PDB entry 6XET | X-ray diffraction, 2.60 A resolution | chains C and E of the 5 polymer chains in the assembly

# Chain C
Protein: Tubulin alpha-1B chain
Organism: Sus scrofa
Reference sequence: Q2XVP4 (TBA1B_PIG); numbering as in UniProt (aligned over 1-438)
Sequence (438 residues; row label = number of the first residue in the row):
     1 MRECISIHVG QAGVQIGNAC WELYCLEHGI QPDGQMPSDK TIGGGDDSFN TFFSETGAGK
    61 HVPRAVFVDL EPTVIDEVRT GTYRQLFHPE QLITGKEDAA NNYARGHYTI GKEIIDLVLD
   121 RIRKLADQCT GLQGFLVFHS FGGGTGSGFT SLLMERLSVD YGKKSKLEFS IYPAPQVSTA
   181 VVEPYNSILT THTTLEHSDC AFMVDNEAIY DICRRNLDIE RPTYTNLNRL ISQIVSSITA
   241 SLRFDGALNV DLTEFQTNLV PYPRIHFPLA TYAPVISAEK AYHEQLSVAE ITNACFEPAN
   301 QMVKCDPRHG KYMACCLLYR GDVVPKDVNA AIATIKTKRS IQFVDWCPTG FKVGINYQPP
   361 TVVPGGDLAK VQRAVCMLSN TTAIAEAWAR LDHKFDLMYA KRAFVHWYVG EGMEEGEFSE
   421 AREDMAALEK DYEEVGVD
Unresolved in the structure: 38-45, 282-283
UniProt features mapped onto this chain:
  - motif: Met1 to Cys4 (MREC motif)
  - active site: Glu254
  - binding site (GTP): Gly10, Gln11, Ala12, Gln15, Glu71, Ala99, Ser140, Gly143, Gly144, Thr145, Gly146, Thr179, Glu183, Asn206, Tyr224, Asn228, Leu252
  - binding site (Mg(2+)): Glu71
  - modified residue: Lys40 (N6,N6,N6-trimethyllysine), Ser48 (Phosphoserine), Ser232 (Phosphoserine), Tyr282 (3'-nitrotyrosine), Arg339 (Omega-N-methylarginine)
  - cross-link (Glycyl lysine isopeptide (Lys-Gly)): Lys326 (interchain with G-Cter in ubiquitin), Lys370 (interchain with G-Cter in ubiquitin)
Residues lining bound ligands:
  - GTP (guanosine-5'-triphosphate): Gly10, Gln11, Ala12, Gln15, Ile16, Asp69, Asp98, Ala99, Ala100, Asn101, Asn102, Ser140, Gly142, Gly143, Gly144, Thr145, Gly146, Ile171, Pro173, Val177, Ser178, Thr179, Glu183, Asn206, Tyr224, Leu227, Asn228, Ile231
  - TU2 ([3-fluoro-6-(3-hydroxy-4-methylphenyl)pyridin-2-yl](3,4,5-trimethoxyphenyl)methanone): Asn101, Thr179, Ala180, Val181
Reported in the primary citation:
  - binding site for TU2: Asn101, Thr179, Ala180, Val181

# Chain E
Protein: Stathmin-4
Organism: Rattus norvegicus
Reference sequence: P63043 (STMN4_RAT); residues 5-145 here correspond to UniProt positions 49-189 (UniProt number = residue number + 44)
Sequence (143 residues; each row starts with the number of its first residue):
     3 MADMEVIELN KATSGQSWEV ILKPPSFDGV PEFNASLPRR RDPSLEEIQK KLEAAEERRK
    63 YQEAELLKHL AEKREHEREV IQKAIEENNN FIKMAKEKLA QKMESNKENR EAHLAAMLER
   123 LQEKDKHAEE VRKNKELKEE ASR
Unresolved in the structure: 3-5, 35-44, 141-145
Differences from the reference sequence: initiating methionine (3); expression tag (4); engineered mutation Ala14 (Cys58 in P63043), Trp20 (Phe64 in P63043)
UniProt features mapped onto this chain:
  - modified residue: Ser46 (Phosphoserine)

# Chain C / chain E interface
Residue-residue contacts - 34 pairs, chain C then chain E:
  His107(C) - Lys104(E)
  Tyr108(C) - Lys104(E)
  Tyr108(C) - Met105(E)  hydrophobic
  Tyr108(C) - Asn108(E)
  Thr109(C) - Arg112(E)  hydrogen bond
  Lys112(C) - Met105(E)
  Leu152(C) - Leu101(E)  hydrophobic
  Glu155(C) - Leu101(E)
  Glu155(C) - Lys104(E)  salt bridge
  Arg156(C) - Leu101(E)
  Ser158(C) - Phe93(E)
  Ser158(C) - Ile94(E)
  Val159(C) - Ile94(E)
  Val159(C) - Ala97(E)
  Val159(C) - Lys98(E)
  Gly162(C) - Asn90(E)
  Gly162(C) - Phe93(E)
  Gly162(C) - Ile94(E)
  Lys163(C) - Glu89(E)  salt bridge
  Lys163(C) - Asn90(E)  hydrogen bond (backbone-side chain)
  Lys163(C) - Phe93(E)
  Thr193(C) - Lys104(E)
  Val409(C) - His115(E)  hydrogen bond (backbone-side chain)
  Gly410(C) - Arg112(E)
  Gly410(C) - His115(E)
  Glu411(C) - Asn108(E)  hydrogen bond (backbone-side chain)
  Glu411(C) - Arg112(E)  salt bridge
  Gly412(C) - Asn108(E)
  Gly412(C) - Asn111(E)  hydrogen bond (backbone-side chain)
  Gly412(C) - Arg112(E)
  Met413(C) - Asn108(E)
  Glu414(C) - Ser107(E)
  Glu414(C) - Asn111(E)
  Glu417(C) - Lys104(E)  salt bridge
Interface residues without a listed pair, chain C (21 interface residues in all): Glu196, His197
Interface residues without a listed pair, chain E (15 interface residues in all): Lys100

# Overview
21 residues of chain C face 15 of chain E across their interface; the contacts include 5 hydrogen bonds and 4
salt bridges. Among the polar pairs are Glu155(C)-Lys104(E), Lys163(C)-Glu89(E) and Glu411(C)-Arg112(E). Bound
to chain C: GTP and compound TU2. From the paper: a binding site for TU2 at Asn101(C), Thr179(C) and Ala180(C)
among others.
Here chain C is Tubulin alpha-1B chain (Sus scrofa) and chain E is Stathmin-4 (Rattus norvegicus). Entry 6XET
(Tubulin-RB3_SLD in complex with compound 60c) was determined by X-ray diffraction together with 6XER and 6XES
from the same study.
